Entry 7VP1 (X-ray diffraction, 2.90 A resolution); this record covers chains B and D of the 4 polymer chains in the assembly.

[Chain B]
Molecule: Transcription factor TCP10
Organism: Arabidopsis thaliana
UniProt: O82277 (TCP10_ARATH); residue numbers follow UniProt; this construct covers 1-87
Amino-acid sequence (107 residues; each row starts with the number of its first residue; numbers below 1 keep their minus sign (Mse-19 is residue -19)):
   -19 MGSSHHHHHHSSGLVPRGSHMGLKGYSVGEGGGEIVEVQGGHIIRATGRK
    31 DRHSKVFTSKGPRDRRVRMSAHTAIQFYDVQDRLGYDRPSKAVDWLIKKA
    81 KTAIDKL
Not modelled in the structure: -19 to 31, 86-87
Differences from the reference sequence: initiating methionine (-19); expression tag (-18 to 0); engineered mutation Mse49 (Leu in O82277)
Modified positions: Mse-19 (selenomethionine); Mse1 (selenomethionine); Mse49 (selenomethionine)
Reported in the primary citation:
  - conformationally variable residues: Arg48
  - binding site for the 12-nt DNA strand (chain D): His33

[Chain D]
Molecule: 12-nt DNA strand
Sequence (12 nucleotides; numbered 1 to 12; the number before each row is that of its first residue):
     1 TGGGGGACCACA

[Chain B / chain D interface]
Pairs across the interface (10; chain B residue first):
  His33(B) - DG3(D)  hydrogen bond to the base
  His33(B) - DG4(D)  base contact
  Arg45(B) - DG2(D)  salt bridge to the phosphate
  Arg46(B) - DG4(D)  base contact
  Arg46(B) - DG5(D)  hydrogen bond to the base
  Arg46(B) - DG6(D)  base contact
  Arg68(B) - DG2(D)  sugar contact
  Arg68(B) - DG3(D)  phosphate contact
  Pro69(B) - DG4(D)  phosphate contact
  Ser70(B) - DG3(D)  hydrogen bond to the phosphate
Interface residues without a listed pair, chain B (8 interface residues in all): Arg32, Arg48
Interface residues without a listed pair, chain D (6 interface residues in all): DA7

[Overview]
8 residues of chain B face 6 of chain D across their interface; the contacts include 3 hydrogen bonds and 1
salt bridge. Among the polar pairs are His33(B)-DG3(D), Arg46(B)-DG5(D) and Ser70(B)-DG3(D). From the paper: a
binding site for the 12-nt DNA strand (chain D) at His33(B); conformational variability at Arg48(B).
Here chain B is Transcription factor TCP10 (Arabidopsis thaliana) and chain D is a 12-nt DNA strand. Entry
7VP1 (Structure of a transcription factor and DNA complex) was determined by X-ray diffraction (same
publication as 7VP2, 7VP4, 7VP5 and 7VP7).
